6KKH - chains A and F of the 6 polymer chains in the assembly; structure by X-ray diffraction, 2.64 A resolution.

[Chain A (and F)]
Protein: HpcH/HpaI aldolase
Source organism: Roseiflexus castenholzii (strain DSM 13941 / HLO8)
Notes: chain F of this document is another copy of the same molecule, construct and numbering; everything in this record applies to it too
Reference sequence: A7NHT0 (A7NHT0_ROSCS); residue numbers follow UniProt; this construct covers 1-347
Chain sequence (347 residues; each row starts with the number of its first residue):
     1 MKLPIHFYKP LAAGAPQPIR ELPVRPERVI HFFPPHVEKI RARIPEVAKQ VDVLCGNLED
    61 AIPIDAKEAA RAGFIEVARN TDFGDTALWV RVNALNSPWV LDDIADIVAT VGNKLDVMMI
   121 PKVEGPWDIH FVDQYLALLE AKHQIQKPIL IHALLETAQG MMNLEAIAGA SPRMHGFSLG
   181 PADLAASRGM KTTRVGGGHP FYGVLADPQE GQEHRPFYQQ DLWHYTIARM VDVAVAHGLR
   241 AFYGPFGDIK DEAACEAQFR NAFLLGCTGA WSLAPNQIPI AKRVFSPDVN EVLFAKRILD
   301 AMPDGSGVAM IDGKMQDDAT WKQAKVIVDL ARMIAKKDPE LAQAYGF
Unresolved in the structure: 1-2, 20-21, 210-214, 311-312, 337, 342-347 (chain F: 210-214)

[Interface between chain A and chain F]
Pairs across the interface - 80 pairs, chain A then chain F:
  Pro200(A) - Asp207(F)
  Phe217(A) - Tyr218(F)
  Tyr218(A) - Tyr218(F)  hydrophobic
  Gln219(A) - Ala206(F)
  Gln219(A) - Tyr218(F)
  Gln219(A) - Gln220(F)  hydrogen bond (backbone-side chain)
  Gln220(A) - Val204(F)
  Gln220(A) - Gln220(F)
  Asp221(A) - Tyr202(F)  hydrogen bond
  Asp221(A) - Val204(F)
  Asp221(A) - Gln220(F)  hydrogen bond (backbone-side chain)
  His224(A) - Tyr202(F)  hydrogen bond
  His224(A) - Asp221(F)
  His224(A) - Leu222(F)
  His224(A) - His224(F)
  His224(A) - Tyr225(F)  hydrogen bond (side chain-backbone)
  Tyr225(A) - Tyr225(F)  hydrophobic
  Ala228(A) - Tyr225(F)  hydrophobic
  Asp232(A) - Met161(F)
  Asp232(A) - Arg188(F)  salt bridge
  Asp232(A) - Tyr225(F)
  Val235(A) - Ala158(F)  hydrophobic
  Val235(A) - Ser187(F)
  Val235(A) - Arg188(F)
  Ala236(A) - Ala158(F)
  Ala236(A) - Gln159(F)
  Ala236(A) - Met162(F)  hydrophobic
  His237(A) - Met162(F)
  Asp251(A) - Arg215(F)  salt bridge
  Ala253(A) - Leu205(F)
  Ala253(A) - Arg215(F)
  Ala254(A) - Leu205(F)
  Ala254(A) - Arg215(F)
  Ala257(A) - Leu205(F)  hydrophobic
  Arg260(A) - Phe201(F)
  Arg260(A) - Phe217(F)
  Asn261(A) - Phe201(F)
  Asn261(A) - Tyr202(F)
  Asn261(A) - Gly203(F)  hydrogen bond (side chain-backbone)
  Phe263(A) - Lys191(F)
  Leu264(A) - Met190(F)
  Leu264(A) - Lys191(F)  hydrogen bond (backbone-backbone)
  Leu264(A) - Phe201(F)
  Leu264(A) - Tyr202(F)
  Leu265(A) - Met190(F)
  Leu265(A) - Tyr202(F)
  Leu265(A) - Leu222(F)  hydrophobic
  Gly266(A) - Gly189(F)
  Asp288(A) - Phe201(F)
  Glu291(A) - Lys191(F)
  Glu291(A) - His199(F)  salt bridge
  Phe294(A) - Thr193(F)
  Ser306(A) - Pro63(F)
  Ser306(A) - Ile64(F)  hydrogen bond (side chain-backbone)
  Gly307(A) - Ala61(F)
  Gly307(A) - Pro63(F)
  Val308(A) - Ala61(F)
  Gly313(A) - Asp248(F)
  Gly313(A) - Ile249(F)
  Lys314(A) - Gly247(F)
  Lys314(A) - Asp248(F)
  Met315(A) - Gly247(F)  hydrogen bond (backbone-backbone)
  Met315(A) - Ile249(F)  hydrophobic
  Met315(A) - Leu273(F)  hydrophobic
  Asp317(A) - Ala61(F)
  Asp318(A) - Asp60(F)
  Asp318(A) - Ala61(F)  hydrogen bond (side chain-backbone)
  Ala319(A) - Ala182(F)  hydrophobic
  Ala319(A) - Asp183(F)
  Thr320(A) - Val195(F)
  Lys322(A) - Asp183(F)
  Lys322(A) - Ala186(F)
  Gln323(A) - Ala182(F)  hydrogen bond (side chain-backbone)
  Gln323(A) - Ala185(F)
  Gln323(A) - Ala186(F)
  Gln323(A) - Thr192(F)
  Gln323(A) - Thr193(F)
  Gln323(A) - Arg194(F)
  Val326(A) - Ala186(F)
  Ile327(A) - Thr193(F)
Interface residues without a listed pair, chain A (49 interface residues in all): Glu165, Arg229, Val231, Ala295, Ile298, Met310, Gln316, Ala324, Leu330
Interface residues without a listed pair, chain F (45 interface residues in all): Ile62, Lys122, Pro181, Lys250

[In short]
49 residues of chain A face 45 of chain F across their interface, with 11 hydrogen bonds and 3 salt bridges.
Among the polar pairs are Asp232(A)-Arg188(F), Asp251(A)-Arg215(F) and Glu291(A)-His199(F).
Chain A and chain F are both HpcH/HpaI aldolase (Roseiflexus castenholzii (strain DSM 13941 / HLO8)); the
structure, Crystal structure of the oxalate bound malyl-CoA lyase from Roseiflexus castenholzii, was
determined by X-ray diffraction together with 6KIN from the same study.
